PDB entry 5FXN | X-ray diffraction, 1.45 A resolution | chain A

Chain A:
Molecule: Thermolysin
Organism: Bacillus thermoproteolyticus
Notes: EC 3.4.24.27
UniProtKB: P00800 (THER_BACTH); residues 2-316 here correspond to UniProt positions 234-548 (UniProt number = residue number + 232)
Sequence (315 residues; numbered 2 to 316; the number before each row is that of its first residue):
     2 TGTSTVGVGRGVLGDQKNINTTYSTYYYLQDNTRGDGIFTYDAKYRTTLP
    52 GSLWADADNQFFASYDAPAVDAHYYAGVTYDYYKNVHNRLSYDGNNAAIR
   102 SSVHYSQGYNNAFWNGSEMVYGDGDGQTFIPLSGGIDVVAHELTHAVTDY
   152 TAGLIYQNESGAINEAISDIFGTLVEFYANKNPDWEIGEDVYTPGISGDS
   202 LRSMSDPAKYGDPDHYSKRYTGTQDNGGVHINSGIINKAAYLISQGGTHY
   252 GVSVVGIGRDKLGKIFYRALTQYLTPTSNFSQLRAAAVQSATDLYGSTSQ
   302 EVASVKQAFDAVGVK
Unresolved in the structure: 316
Sequence notes: conflict Asp37 (Asn269 in P00800), Glu119 (Gln351 in P00800)
Metal / ion sites: Ca2+ site 1: Asp57, Asp59, Gln61; Ca2+ site 2: Asp138, Glu177, Asp185, Glu187, Glu190; Zn2+: His142, His146, Glu166; Ca2+ site 3: Glu177, Asn183, Asp185, Glu190; Ca2+ site 4: Tyr193, Thr194, Ile197, Asp200
Ligand contacts: lysine / valine: Asn111, Asn112, Ala113, Phe130, Leu133, Val139, His142, Glu143, Glu166, Ile188, Leu202, Arg203, Asp226, His231
UniProt features mapped onto this chain:
  - active site: Glu143, His231 (Proton donor)
  - binding site (Ca(2+)): Asp57, Asp59, Gln61, Asp138, Glu177, Asn183, Asp185, Glu187, Glu190, Tyr193, Thr194, Ile197, Asp200
  - binding site (Zn(2+)): His142, His146, Glu166

Overview:
Bound to chain A: lysine / valine. The Ca2+ site 1 is built by Asp57, Asp59 and Gln61. The Ca2+ site 2 is
built by Asp138, Glu177, Asp185, Glu187 and Glu190. From UniProt: active-site residues Glu143 and His231, 13
Ca2+-binding residues and 3 Zn2+-binding residues.
Chain A is Thermolysin (Bacillus thermoproteolyticus); the structure, Structure of thermolysin solved by SAD
from data collected by Direct Data Collection (DDC) using the ..., was determined by X-ray diffraction (same
publication as 5FXL and 5FXM).
